PDB entry 4EHT | X-ray diffraction, 1.95 A resolution | chains A and B

# Chain A (and B)
Protein: Activator of 2-hydroxyisocaproyl-CoA dehydratase
From: Clostridium difficile
Notes: chain B of this document is another copy of the same molecule, construct and numbering; everything in this record applies to it too
Reference sequence: Q5U925 (Q5U925_CLODI); residue numbers follow UniProt; this construct covers 1-266
Sequence (276 residues; numbered 1 to 276; the number before each row is that of its first residue):
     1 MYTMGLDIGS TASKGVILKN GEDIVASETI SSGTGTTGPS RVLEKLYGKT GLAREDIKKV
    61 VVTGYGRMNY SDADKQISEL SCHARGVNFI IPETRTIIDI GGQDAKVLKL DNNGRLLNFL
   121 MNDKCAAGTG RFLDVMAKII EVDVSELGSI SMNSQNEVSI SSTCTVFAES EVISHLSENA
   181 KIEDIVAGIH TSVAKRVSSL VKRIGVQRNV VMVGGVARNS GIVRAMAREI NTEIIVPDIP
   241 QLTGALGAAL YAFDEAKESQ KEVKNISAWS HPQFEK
Disordered / not traced: 269-276 (chain B: 261-276)
Construct notes: expression tag (267-276)
Metal / ion sites: 4Fe-4S cluster Fe: Cys-125, Cys-164 (shared with Cys-125(B), Cys-164(B) of chain B)
Ligand contacts:
  - ADP (adenosine-5'-diphosphate): Gly-9, Ser-10, Thr-11, Ala-12, Lys-14, Ile-100, Gly-101, Gly-102, Gly-130, Asp-134, Val-144, Ser-145, Gly-214, Gly-215, Val-216, Arg-218, Asn-219, Gln-241
  - 4Fe-4S cluster (SF4): Lys-124, Cys-125, Ala-126, Ala-127, Cys-164, Thr-165, Val-166
Curated features (UniProtKB/Swiss-Prot):
  - binding site (ATP): Ser-10 to Lys-14, Gly-102 to Asp-104, Asp-134, Gly-215, Gln-241
  - binding site ([4Fe-4S] cluster): Cys-125, Cys-164

# Chain A / chain B interface
Residue-residue contacts (20; chain A residue first):
  Gln-103(A) with Phe-167(B)
  Lys-124(A) with Cys-164(B)
  Cys-125(A) with Phe-167(B)
  Ala-126(A) with Cys-164(B); Val-166(B), hydrophobic; Phe-167(B), hydrophobic
  Arg-131(A) with Val-166(B); Phe-167(B); Ser-170(B), hydrogen bond
  Cys-164(A) with Lys-124(B); Ala-126(B)
  Thr-165(A) with Val-166(B)
  Val-166(A) with Ala-126(B), hydrophobic; Arg-131(B); Thr-165(B); Val-166(B), hydrophobic
  Phe-167(A) with Gln-103(B); Cys-125(B); Ala-126(B), hydrophobic
  Ser-170(A) with Arg-131(B), hydrogen bond
Interface residues without a listed pair, chain A (12 interface residues in all): Val-135, Thr-163
Interface residues without a listed pair, chain B (14 interface residues in all): Asp-123, Thr-129, Val-135, Thr-163

# Summary
The interface between chain A and chain B involves 12 residues on one side and 14 on the other, with 2
hydrogen bonds. The hydrogen-bonded pair is Arg-131(A)/Ser-170(B). Ligands of chain A: 4Fe-4S cluster and ADP.
Both chains are Activator of 2-hydroxyisocaproyl-CoA dehydratase (Clostridium difficile). Entry 4EHT
(Activator of the 2-Hydroxyisocaproyl-CoA dehydratase from Clostridium difficile with bound ADP) was
determined by X-ray diffraction (same publication as 4EHU and 4EIA).
